Entry 1PH8 (X-ray diffraction, 2.36 A resolution); this record covers chains D and B of the 5 polymer chains in the assembly.

Chain D:
Molecule: 12-nt DNA strand
Sequence (12 nucleotides; each row starts with the number of its first residue):
     1 GGGGTTTTGC GG
Disordered / not traced: 1

Chain B:
Protein: Telomere-binding protein beta subunit
Source organism: Sterkiella nova
Notes: engineered mutation(s): G10C
Reference sequence: P16458 (TEBB_OXYNO); residues 9-224 here = UniProt positions 9-224
Sequence (216 residues; row label = number of the first residue in the row):
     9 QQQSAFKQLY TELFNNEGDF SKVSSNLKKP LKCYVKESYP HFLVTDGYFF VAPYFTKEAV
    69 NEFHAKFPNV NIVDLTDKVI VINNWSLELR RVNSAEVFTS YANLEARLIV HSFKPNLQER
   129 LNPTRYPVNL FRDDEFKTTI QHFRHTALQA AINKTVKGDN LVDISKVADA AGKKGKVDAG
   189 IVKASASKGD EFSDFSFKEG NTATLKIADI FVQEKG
UniProt features mapped onto this chain:
  - natural variant: Ala110 (A110S: In MAC-41S)
What the authors report for this chain:
  - binding site for the 12-nt DNA strand (chain D): Ala110, Arg140, Lys145

How chain D and chain B interact:
Pairs across the interface (11; chain D residue first):
  DT5(D) - Tyr134(B)  stacking on the base
  DT6(D) - Tyr134(B)  base contact
  DG9(D) - Lys44(B)  base contact
  DG9(D) - Glu45(B)  hydrogen bond to the base
  DG9(D) - His49(B)  base contact
  DG9(D) - Leu51(B)  base contact
  DG9(D) - Phe106(B)  sugar contact
  DC10(D) - Phe106(B)  phosphate contact
  DC10(D) - Tyr109(B)  base contact
  DC10(D) - Arg140(B)  salt bridge to the phosphate
  DC10(D) - Lys145(B)  hydrogen bond to the base
Other interface residues (no listed pair), chain D (5 interface residues in all): DT7
Other interface residues (no listed pair), chain B (12 interface residues in all): Pro48, Phe58, Ser108

Overview:
5 residues of chain D and 12 residues of chain B are in contact; the contacts include 2 hydrogen bonds, 1 salt
bridge and 1 aromatic stacking contact. Polar contacts include DG9(D)-Glu45(B), DC10(D)-Lys145(B) and
DC10(D)-Arg140(B). The paper reports a binding site for the 12-nt DNA strand (chain D) at Ala110(B), Arg140(B)
and Lys145(B).
Chain D is a 12-nt DNA strand and chain B is Telomere-binding protein beta subunit (Sterkiella nova); the
structure, Crystal structure of the oxytricha nova telomere end-binding protein complexed with noncognate
ssdna ggggttttgcgg, was determined by X-ray diffraction, deposited together with 1PA6, 1PH1, 1PH2, 1PH3, 1PH5,
1PH6 and 3 further entries.
